4D2C - chain A; structure by X-ray diffraction, 2.47 A resolution.

# Chain A
Protein: Di-or tripeptide:H+ symporter
Organism: Streptococcus thermophilus (strain ATCC BAA-250 / LMG 18311)
Reference sequence: Q5M4H8 (Q5M4H8_STRT2); residues 1-483 here = UniProt positions 1-483
Chain sequence (491 residues; each row starts with the number of its first residue):
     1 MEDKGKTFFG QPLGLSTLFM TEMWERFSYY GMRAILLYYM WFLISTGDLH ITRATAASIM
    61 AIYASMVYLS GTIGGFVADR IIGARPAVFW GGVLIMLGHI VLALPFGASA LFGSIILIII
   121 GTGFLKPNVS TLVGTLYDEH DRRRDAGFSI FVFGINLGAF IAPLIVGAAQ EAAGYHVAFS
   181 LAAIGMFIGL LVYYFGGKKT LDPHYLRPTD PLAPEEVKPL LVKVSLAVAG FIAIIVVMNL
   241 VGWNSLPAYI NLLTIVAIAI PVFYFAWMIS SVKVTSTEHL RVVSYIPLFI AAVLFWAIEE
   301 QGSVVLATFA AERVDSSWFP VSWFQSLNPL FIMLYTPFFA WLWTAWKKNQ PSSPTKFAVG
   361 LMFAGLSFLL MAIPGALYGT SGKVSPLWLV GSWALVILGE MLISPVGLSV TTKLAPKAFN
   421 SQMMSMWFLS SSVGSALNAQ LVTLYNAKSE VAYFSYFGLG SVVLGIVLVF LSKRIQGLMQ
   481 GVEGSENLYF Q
Unresolved in the structure: 1-5, 268-284, 347-351, 407-422, 473-491
Differences from the reference sequence: expression tag (484-491)
Ligand contacts:
  - 7.8 monoacylglycerol (78M; (2S)-2,3-dihydroxypropyl(7Z)-pentadec-7-enoate), molecule 1: Arg85, Pro86, Phe89, Trp90, Phe187, Leu190, Leu191, Tyr193, Tyr194, Gly197, Lys198, Leu201, Leu206
  - 7.8 monoacylglycerol (78M), molecule 2: Ile234, Met238, Trp243, Ser245, Ala248, Asn251, Leu252, Ile255, Ala259, Phe263
  - 7.8 monoacylglycerol (78M), molecule 3: Tyr335, Leu370, Tyr378, Val384, Ser385, Leu387, Trp388, Gly391, Ala394, Leu395
  - 7.8 monoacylglycerol (78M), molecule 4: Ile373, Ala376, Leu377
  - 7.8 monoacylglycerol (2R) (78N; (2R)-2,3-dihydroxypropyl(7Z)-pentadec-7-enoate), molecule 1: Ile73, Phe76, Val77, Ile81, Leu212, Pro214, Val217, Leu220, Val224
  - 7.8 monoacylglycerol (2R) (78N), molecule 2: Leu366, Leu369, Leu370, Ala372, Ile373, Ala376, Leu395, Val451, Ser455
  - alanine / phenylalanine: Arg26, Tyr30, Tyr68, Lys126, Ile155, Asn156, Ala159, Trp296, Glu299, Asn328, Pro329, Ile332, Glu400, Trp427, Phe428, Ser431
Reported in the primary citation:
  - binding site for alanine: Asn156, Asn328, Glu400
  - binding site for phenylalanine: Arg26, Tyr68, Lys126, Trp296, Trp427, Phe428, Ser431
  - mutagenesis - N156A (Kd 86 uM): decreased binding to di-Ala
  - conformationally variable residues (helix shift): Asn156, Asn328, Ser431
  - specificity-determining residues: Tyr68 (citing earlier work)
  - mutagenesis - N156A: unchanged binding to tri-Ala
  - mutagenesis - W427F (Kd 98 uM): increased binding to tri-Ala

# Overview
Chain A binds 4 copies of 7.8 monoacylglycerol, 7.8 monoacylglycerol (2R) and alanine / phenylalanine. The
paper reports a binding site for phenylalanine at Arg26, Tyr68 and Lys126 among others; N156A reduces binding
to di-Ala.
Chain A is Di-or tripeptide:H+ symporter (Streptococcus thermophilus (strain ATCC BAA-250 / LMG 18311)); the
structure, Structure of a di peptide bound POT family peptide transporter, was determined by X-ray diffraction
(same publication as 4D2B).
